8EV5 - chain A; structure by X-ray diffraction, 1.65 A resolution.

[Chain A]
Protein: Clan CA, family C40, NlpC/P60 superfamily cysteine peptidase
Organism: Trichomonas vaginalis
Reference sequence: A2FQ38 (A2FQ38_TRIVA); residues 16-137 here = UniProt positions 16-137
Sequence (125 residues; row label = number of the first residue in the row):
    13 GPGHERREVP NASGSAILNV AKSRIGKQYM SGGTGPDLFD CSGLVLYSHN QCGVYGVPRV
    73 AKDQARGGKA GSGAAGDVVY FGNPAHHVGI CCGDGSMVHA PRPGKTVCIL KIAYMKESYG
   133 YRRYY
Not modelled in the structure: 13-22
Construct notes: expression tag (13-15)
Covalently attached groups: compound E64 linked to Cys-53
Small-molecule neighbours: E64 (N-[N-[1-hydroxycarboxyethyl-carbonyl]leucylamino-butyl]-guanidine): Tyr-41, Asp-52, Ser-54, Val-72, Ala-73, His-98, His-99, Ala-112, Pro-113
Reported in the primary citation:
  - binding site for E64: Tyr-41, Cys-53, Ser-54, Ala-73, Lys-74, His-99
  - mutagenesis - C53S: abolished catalytic activity on PG

[In short]
Compound E64 is covalently linked to Cys-53. The paper reports a binding site for E64 at Tyr-41, Cys-53 and
Ser-54 among others; C53S abolishes catalytic activity on PG.
Chain A is Clan CA, family C40, NlpC/P60 superfamily cysteine peptidase (Trichomonas vaginalis); the
structure, NlpC B3 covalently bound with E64 inhibitor fragment, was determined by X-ray diffraction,
deposited together with 8EV4.
